PDB entry 5IAT | X-ray diffraction, 1.67 A resolution | chains A and B

Chain A (and B):
Name: Procollagen-Proline Dioxygenase
From: Bacillus anthracis
Notes: chain B of this document is another copy of the same molecule, construct and numbering; everything in this record applies to it too
UniProt: A0A0F7R8C5 (A0A0F7R8C5_BACAN); residues 2-216 here correspond to UniProt positions 18-232 (UniProt number = residue number + 16)
Amino-acid sequence (217 residues; numbered 0 to 216; the number before each row is that of its first residue; numbering starts at 0):
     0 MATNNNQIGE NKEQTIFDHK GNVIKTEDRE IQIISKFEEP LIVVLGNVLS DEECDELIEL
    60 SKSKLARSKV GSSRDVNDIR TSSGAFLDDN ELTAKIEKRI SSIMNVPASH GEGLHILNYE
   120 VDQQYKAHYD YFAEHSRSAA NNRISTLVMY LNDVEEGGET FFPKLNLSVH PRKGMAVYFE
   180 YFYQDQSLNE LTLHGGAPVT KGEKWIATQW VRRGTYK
Disordered / not traced: 0-10 (chain B: 0-11, 73-82)
Sequence notes: initiating methionine (0); expression tag (1)
What the authors report for this chain:
  - conformationally variable residues (side-chain flip): Q122 to K125, F160
  - catalytic residues: Y124 (proposed by the authors, not directly observed)

Chain A / chain B interface:
Residue-residue contacts (54):
  K19(A) with E155(B)
  G20(A) with E154(B); E155(B)
  N21(A) with V153(B), hydrogen bond (side chain-backbone); E154(B); G156(B), hydrogen bond (side chain-backbone); H169(B), hydrogen bond; P170(B); R171(B), hydrogen bond (backbone-side chain)
  V22(A) with R171(B)
  Q31(A) with R171(B)
  I32(A) with H169(B)
  I33(A) with V168(B); H169(B), hydrogen bond (backbone-backbone); M174(B), hydrophobic
  S34(A) with S34(B); L166(B); S167(B), hydrogen bond (side chain-backbone); V168(B)
  K35(A) with L166(B); S167(B), hydrogen bond (backbone-backbone); H169(B)
  F36(A) with L164(B); N165(B)
  E37(A) with N165(B), hydrogen bond (backbone-backbone); S167(B), hydrogen bond
  E38(A) with N165(B)
  V43(A) with I33(B), hydrophobic
  V153(A) with N21(B), hydrogen bond (backbone-side chain)
  E154(A) with N21(B)
  E155(A) with G20(B); N21(B)
  G156(A) with N21(B), hydrogen bond (backbone-side chain)
  L164(A) with F36(B)
  N165(A) with K35(B); F36(B); E37(B), hydrogen bond (backbone-backbone)
  L166(A) with S34(B); K35(B)
  S167(A) with S34(B), hydrogen bond (backbone-side chain); K35(B), hydrogen bond (backbone-backbone); E37(B), hydrogen bond
  V168(A) with I33(B); S34(B)
  H169(A) with G20(B); N21(B), hydrogen bond; I32(B); I33(B), hydrogen bond (backbone-backbone); K35(B)
  P170(A) with N21(B)
  R171(A) with N21(B), hydrogen bond (side chain-backbone); V22(B); Q31(B)
  M174(A) with I33(B), hydrophobic
Other interface residues (no listed pair), chain A (28 interface residues in all): E158, F160
Other interface residues (no listed pair), chain B (28 interface residues in all): K19, E38, V43, E158, F160

Overview:
Chain A and chain B each contribute 28 residues to their interface; the contacts include 18 hydrogen bonds.
Among the polar pairs are N21(A)-V153(B), N21(A)-G156(B) and N21(A)-H169(B). From the paper: the catalytic
residue Y124(A); conformational variability at Q122(A) and F160(A).
Chain A and chain B are both Procollagen-Proline Dioxygenase (Bacillus anthracis); the structure, Mechanistic
and Structural Analysis of Substrate Recognition and Cofactor Binding by an Unusual Bacterial Prolyl
Hydroxylase ..., was determined by X-ray diffraction together with 5IAV and 5IAX from the same study.
